Entry 8SWU (X-ray diffraction, 2.34 A resolution); this record covers chains A and B of the 3 polymer chains in the assembly.

== Chain A (and B) ==
Protein: Purine nucleoside phosphorylase
From: Clostridium perfringens ATCC 13124
Notes: EC 2.4.2.1; chain B of this document is another copy of the same molecule, construct and numbering; everything in this record applies to it too
UniProtKB: A0A0H2YR30 (A0A0H2YR30_CLOP1); numbering as in UniProt (aligned over 1-272)
Chain sequence (273 residues; each row starts with the number of its first residue; numbering starts at 0):
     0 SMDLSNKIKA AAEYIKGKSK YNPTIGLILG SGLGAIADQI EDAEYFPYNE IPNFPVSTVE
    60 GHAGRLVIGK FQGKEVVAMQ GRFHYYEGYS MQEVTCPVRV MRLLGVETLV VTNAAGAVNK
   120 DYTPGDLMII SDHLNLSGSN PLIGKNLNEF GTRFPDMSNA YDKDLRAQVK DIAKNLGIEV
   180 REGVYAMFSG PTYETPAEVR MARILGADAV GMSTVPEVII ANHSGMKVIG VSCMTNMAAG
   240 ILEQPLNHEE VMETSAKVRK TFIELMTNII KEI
Disordered / not traced: 58-61 (chain B: 0, 57-61)
Sequence notes: expression tag (0)
Ligand contacts: Forodesine (IMH; 1,4-dideoxy-4-aza-1-(S)-(9-deazahypoxanthin-9-yl)-D-ribitol): H83, Y85, A113, A114, G115, Y192, E193, V209, G210, M211, S212, T234, N235, L245, H247, V250

== How chain A and chain B interact ==
Residue-residue contacts - 49 pairs, chain A then chain B:
  T57(A) with K144(B)
  Y84(A) with I142(B)
  Y85(A) with I142(B); G143(B), hydrogen bond (backbone-backbone); R152(B); F153(B)
  E86(A) with G143(B); K144(B); R152(B), salt bridge
  G87(A) with G143(B)
  S136(A) with G137(B)
  S188(A) with N139(B); I142(B)
  G189(A) with N139(B), hydrogen bond (backbone-side chain); I142(B)
  P190(A) with N139(B); L141(B); I142(B); R152(B); F153(B); P154(B)
  T191(A) with N139(B), hydrogen bond; L141(B); P154(B); I218(B)
  Y192(A) with F153(B); P154(B), hydrogen bond (backbone-backbone); M156(B)
  T194(A) with D131(B); H132(B), hydrogen bond (side chain-backbone); M156(B)
  P195(A) with D131(B); M156(B); S157(B)
  A196(A) with D131(B), hydrogen bond (backbone-side chain); H132(B); L133(B); V183(B), hydrophobic
  E197(A) with L133(B); N134(B), hydrogen bond (side chain-backbone)
  M200(A) with L135(B), hydrophobic; L204(B)
  I203(A) with I203(B)
  L204(A) with L204(B), hydrophobic
  A238(A) with S157(B)
  Q243(A) with S157(B)
  P244(A) with D155(B)
  L245(A) with D155(B), hydrogen bond (backbone-side chain)
  H247(A) with F153(B)
Other interface residues (no listed pair), chain A (28 interface residues in all): G137, E193, R199, M211, G239

== In short ==
Chain A and chain B form an interface of 28 and 21 residues respectively; the contacts include 8 hydrogen
bonds and 1 salt bridge. Polar pairs include E86(A)-R152(B), G189(A)-N139(B) and T191(A)-N139(B). Bound to
chain A: Forodesine.
Both chains are Purine nucleoside phosphorylase (Clostridium perfringens ATCC 13124). Entry 8SWU (Structure of
Clostridium perfringens PNP bound to transition state analog IMMUCILLIN H and sulfate) was determined by X-ray
diffraction, deposited together with 8SWP, 8SWQ, 8SWR, 8SWS and 8SWT.
